PDB entry 7SSJ | X-ray diffraction, 2.52 A resolution | chains A and B

# Chain A
Name: Sensor histidine kinase DesK
Organism: Bacillus subtilis
Notes: EC 2.7.13.3; fragment: Fragment: entire cytoplasmic region
UniProt: O34757 (DESK_BACSU); residues 150-370 here = UniProt positions 150-370
Amino-acid sequence (224 residues; row label = number of the first residue in the row):
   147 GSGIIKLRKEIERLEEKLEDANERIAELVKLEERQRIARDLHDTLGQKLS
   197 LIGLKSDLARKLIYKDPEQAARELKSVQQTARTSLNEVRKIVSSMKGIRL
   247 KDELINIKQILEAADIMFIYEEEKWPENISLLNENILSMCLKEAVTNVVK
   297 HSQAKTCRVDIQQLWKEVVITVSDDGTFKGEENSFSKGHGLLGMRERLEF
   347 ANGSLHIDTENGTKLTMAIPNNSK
Not modelled in the structure: 147-150, 370
Differences from the reference sequence: expression tag (147-149); engineered mutation Ile150 (Ser in O34757), Leu153 (Ser in O34757), Ile157 (Arg in O34757)
Metal / ion sites: Mg2+: Glu289, Asn293 (together with AMP-PCP)
Residues lining bound ligands: AMP-PCP (ACP; phosphomethylphosphonic acid adenylate ester): Glu289, Asn293, Val294, Lys296, His297, Ser298, Asp320, Thr323, Phe324, Lys325, Gly326, Ser330, Gly334, His335, Gly336, Leu337, Thr359
UniProt features mapped onto this chain:
  - modified residue: His188 (Phosphohistidine)
From the paper describing this entry:
  - Mg2+ coordination through a water molecule: Gln193
  - catalytic residues: Gln193 (from molecular simulation)
  - mutagenesis - Q193A: decreased catalytic activity
  - conformationally variable residues (order/disorder transition): Gln193
  - post-translational modification sites: His188 (citing earlier work)

# Chain B
Name: Transcriptional regulatory protein DesR
Organism: Bacillus subtilis
Notes: fragment: Receiver domain
UniProt: O34723 (DESR_BACSU); numbering as in UniProt (aligned over 1-135)
Amino-acid sequence (139 residues; each row starts with the number of its first residue; numbers below 1 keep their minus sign (Gly-3 is residue -3)):
    -3 GSGSMISIFIAEDQQMLLGALGSLLNLEDDMEVVGKGTTGQDAVDFVKKR
    47 QPDVCIMDIEMPGKTGLEAAEELKDTGCKIIILTTFARPGYFQRAIKAGV
    97 KGYLLKDSPSEELANAIRSVMNGKRIYAPELMEDLYSEA
Not modelled in the structure: -3 to 0, 131-135
Differences from the reference sequence: expression tag (-3 to 0)
Metal / ion sites: Mg2+: Asp9, Asp54, Glu56; beryllium trifluoride ion near Asp54 (its only coordinating residue here)
UniProt features mapped onto this chain:
  - modified residue: Asp54 (4-aspartylphosphate)
From the paper describing this entry:
  - binding site for beryllium trifluoride ion: Asp54
  - post-translational modification sites: Asp54 (citing earlier work)
  - Mg2+ coordination: Asp9, Asp54, Glu56
  - mutagenesis - R84A: decreased catalytic activity
  - mutagenesis - Q10A: increased catalytic activity
  - mutagenesis - T80A: unchanged catalytic activity
  - mutagenesis - T80A: abolished catalytic activity on acetyl-phosphate
  - mutagenesis - T80S: unchanged catalytic activity on acetyl-phosphate

# Chain A / chain B interface
Pairs across the interface (44):
  His188(A) - Phe82(B)
  Asp189(A) - Glu56(B)
  Asp189(A) - Phe82(B)
  Asp189(A) - Arg84(B)  salt bridge
  Gly192(A) - Thr81(B)
  Gly192(A) - Phe82(B)
  Gln193(A) - Gln10(B)
  Gln193(A) - Leu13(B)
  Gln193(A) - Thr81(B)  hydrogen bond
  Lys194(A) - Gln10(B)  hydrogen bond
  Ser196(A) - Thr81(B)
  Ser196(A) - Asp103(B)
  Leu197(A) - Met12(B)  hydrophobic
  Leu197(A) - Leu13(B)
  Leu200(A) - Leu13(B)  hydrophobic
  Leu200(A) - Leu17(B)  hydrophobic
  Leu200(A) - Leu20(B)
  Leu200(A) - Lys102(B)
  Lys201(A) - Met12(B)
  Lys201(A) - Ala16(B)
  Asp203(A) - Leu20(B)
  Asp203(A) - Pro105(B)
  Asp203(A) - Ser106(B)  hydrogen bond
  Asp203(A) - Glu107(B)
  Leu204(A) - Ser19(B)
  Leu204(A) - Leu20(B)
  Leu204(A) - Leu23(B)  hydrophobic
  Arg206(A) - Glu107(B)  salt bridge
  Lys207(A) - Leu23(B)
  Lys207(A) - Ser106(B)  hydrogen bond
  Lys207(A) - Glu107(B)  salt bridge
  Lys211(A) - Leu23(B)
  Ser222(A) - Met12(B)
  Thr226(A) - Met12(B)
  Lys312(A) - Thr35(B)
  Lys312(A) - Pro58(B)
  Lys312(A) - Gly59(B)
  Asn348(A) - Asp9(B)  hydrogen bond (side chain-backbone)
  Asn348(A) - Gln10(B)
  Asn348(A) - Gln11(B)
  Asn367(A) - Pro58(B)
  Ser369(A) - Glu56(B)
  Ser369(A) - Met57(B)  hydrogen bond (backbone-backbone)
  Ser369(A) - Thr61(B)
Also at the interface, not in a pair above, chain A (24 interface residues in all): Leu208, Trp311, Pro366, Asn368
Also at the interface, not in a pair above, chain B (27 interface residues in all): Glu24, Lys60, Ser104
From the paper, about this interface:
  - specific contacts: Asp189(A)-Arg84(B), Lys194(A)-Gln10(B)

# In short
The interface between chain A and chain B involves 24 residues on one side and 27 on the other; the contacts
include 6 hydrogen bonds and 3 salt bridges. Among the polar pairs are Asp189(A)-Arg84(B), Arg206(A)-Glu107(B)
and Lys207(A)-Glu107(B). The paper describes contacts between Asp189(A) and Arg84(B) and Lys194(A) and
Gln10(B). From the paper: the catalytic residue Gln193(A); Q193A of chain A reduces catalytic activity; 5
substitutions were tested in all.
Here chain A is Sensor histidine kinase DesK and chain B is Transcriptional regulatory protein DesR, both from
Bacillus subtilis. Entry 7SSJ (Crystal structure of the DesK-DesR complex in the phosphatase state) was
determined by X-ray diffraction.
